Entry 8ABG (electron microscopy, 2.30 A resolution); this record covers chains P and S of the 20 polymer chains in the assembly.

# Chain P
Molecule: Cytochrome b-c1 complex subunit Rieske, mitochondrial
Source organism: Yarrowia lipolytica
Notes: EC 7.1.1.8
UniProt: Q6CI02 (Q6CI02_YARLI); residue numbers follow UniProt; this construct covers 1-225
Sequence (225 residues; each row starts with the number of its first residue):
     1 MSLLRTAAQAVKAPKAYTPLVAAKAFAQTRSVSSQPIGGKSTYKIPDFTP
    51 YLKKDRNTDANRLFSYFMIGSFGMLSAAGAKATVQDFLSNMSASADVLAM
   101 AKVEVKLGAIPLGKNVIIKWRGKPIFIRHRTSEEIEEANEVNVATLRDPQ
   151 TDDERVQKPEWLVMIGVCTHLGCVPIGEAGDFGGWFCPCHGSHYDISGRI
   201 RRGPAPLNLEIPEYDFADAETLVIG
Disordered / not traced: 1-38, 225
Disulfides: Cys173-Cys189
Metal / ion sites: 2Fe-2S cluster Fe: Cys168, His170, Cys187, His190
Residues lining bound ligands:
  - 2Fe-2S cluster (FES): Cys168, His170, Leu171, Gly172, Cys173, Cys187, Cys189, His190, Gly191, Ser192, Pro204
  - 1,2-diacyl-sn-glycero-3-phosphocholine (PC1): Tyr66, Ile69, Gly73, Ser76, Ala77, Ala80
  - phosphatidylethanolamine (PTY), molecule 1: Ile69, Phe72, Gly73, Ser76
  - phosphatidylethanolamine (PTY), molecule 2: Gly79, Ala80, Lys81, Ala82, Thr83, Val84, Gln85, Asp86, Phe87
What the authors report for this chain:
  - conformationally variable residues (domain motion): His190

# Chain S
Molecule: Cytochrome b-c1 complex subunit 8
Source organism: Yarrowia lipolytica
UniProt: Q6C387 (Q6C387_YARLI); residues 3-95 here correspond to UniProt positions 1-93 (UniProt number = residue number - 2)
Sequence (93 residues; numbered 3 to 95; the number before each row is that of its first residue):
     3 MGGNGHYMGWWGHMGSPPQKGIAGYTISPFAARPFAGVVHAAIFNTFRRT
    53 KNQALFVILPVSFFYYVWTQASEKNEWLYTKAGRHELAKALAE
Disordered / not traced: 3-8, 94-95
Residues lining bound ligands: 1,2-diacyl-sn-glycero-3-phosphocholine (PC1): Gln55, Phe58, Val59, Val63

# Chain P / chain S interface
Residue-residue contacts (24):
  Thr42(P) - Ala25(S)
  Thr42(P) - Tyr27(S)  hydrogen bond (backbone-side chain)
  Ile45(P) - Tyr27(S)  hydrophobic
  Pro46(P) - Tyr27(S)
  Phe48(P) - Tyr27(S)
  Phe48(P) - Thr28(S)
  Phe48(P) - Ile29(S)  hydrophobic
  Thr49(P) - Arg35(S)  hydrogen bond (backbone-side chain)
  Pro50(P) - Arg35(S)  hydrogen bond (backbone-side chain)
  Pro50(P) - Ala38(S)
  Tyr51(P) - Ala33(S)
  Tyr51(P) - Ala34(S)
  Tyr51(P) - Arg35(S)  hydrogen bond (backbone-backbone)
  Leu52(P) - Ile29(S)  hydrophobic
  Leu52(P) - Ala33(S)
  Leu52(P) - Arg35(S)  hydrogen bond (backbone-side chain)
  Lys53(P) - Phe32(S)  hydrogen bond (side chain-backbone)
  Lys53(P) - Ala33(S)  hydrogen bond (backbone-backbone)
  Lys53(P) - Ala34(S)  hydrogen bond (side chain-backbone)
  Lys53(P) - Arg35(S)
  Arg56(P) - Ala33(S)
  Asn61(P) - Phe32(S)  hydrogen bond (side chain-backbone)
  Ser65(P) - Phe32(S)
  Tyr66(P) - Phe32(S)
Other interface residues (no listed pair), chain P (14 interface residues in all): Arg62
Other interface residues (no listed pair), chain S (10 interface residues in all): Pro31

# Overview
Chain P and chain S form an interface of 14 and 10 residues respectively; the contacts include 9 hydrogen
bonds. Polar contacts include Thr42(P)-Tyr27(S), Thr49(P)-Arg35(S) and Pro50(P)-Arg35(S). Ligands of chain P:
2Fe-2S cluster, phosphatidylethanolamine and 1,2-diacyl-sn-glycero-3-phosphocholine. Bound to chain S:
1,2-diacyl-sn-glycero-3-phosphocholine. The paper reports conformational variability at His190(P).
Here chain P is Cytochrome b-c1 complex subunit Rieske, mitochondrial and chain S is Cytochrome b-c1 complex
subunit 8, both from Yarrowia lipolytica. Entry 8ABG (Complex III2 from Yarrowia lipolytica, oxidised with
ferricyanide, c-position) was determined by electron microscopy together with 8AB6, 8AB7, 8AB8, 8AB9, 8ABA,
8ABB and 11 further entries from the same study.
